PDB entry 5MNS | X-ray diffraction, 2.62 A resolution | chain A

[Chain A]
Molecule: Cytochrome P-450
Source organism: Streptomyces antibioticus
Reference sequence: Q59819 (Q59819_STRAT); residue numbers follow UniProt; this construct covers 1-407
Sequence (407 residues; row label = number of the first residue in the row):
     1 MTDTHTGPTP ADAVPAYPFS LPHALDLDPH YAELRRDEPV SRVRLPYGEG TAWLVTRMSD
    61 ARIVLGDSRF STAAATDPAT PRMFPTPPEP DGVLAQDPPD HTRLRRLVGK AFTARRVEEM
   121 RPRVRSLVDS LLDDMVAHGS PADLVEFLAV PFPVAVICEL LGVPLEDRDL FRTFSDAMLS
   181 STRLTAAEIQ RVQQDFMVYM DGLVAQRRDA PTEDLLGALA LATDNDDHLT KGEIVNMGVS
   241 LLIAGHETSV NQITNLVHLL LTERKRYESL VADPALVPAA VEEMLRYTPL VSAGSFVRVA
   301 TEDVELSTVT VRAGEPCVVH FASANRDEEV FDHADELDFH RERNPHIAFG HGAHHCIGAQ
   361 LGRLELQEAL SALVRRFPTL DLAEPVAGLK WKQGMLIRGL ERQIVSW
Unresolved in the structure: 1-12
Small-molecule neighbours:
  - 6-deoxyerythronolide b (DEB): Met-83, Phe-84, Leu-94, Met-178, Leu-179, Ser-240, Ile-243, Ala-244, Thr-248, Val-291, Ser-295, Phe-296, Leu-396, Ile-397
  - heme (HEM): Val-93, Leu-94, His-101, Arg-105, Phe-112, Ile-157, Met-237, Leu-241, Ala-244, Gly-245, Thr-248, Ser-249, Gln-252, Leu-285, Leu-290, Ser-295, Phe-296, Arg-298, Phe-321, Ala-348, Phe-349, Gly-350, Ala-353, His-354, Cys-356, Ile-357, Gly-358, Leu-361, Gly-362, Leu-366

[In short]
Bound to chain A: heme and 6-deoxyerythronolide b.
Chain A is Cytochrome P-450 (Streptomyces antibioticus); the structure, Structural and functional
characterization of OleP in complex with 6DEB in sodium formate, was determined by X-ray diffraction (same
publication as 5MNV).
